8DYW - chains S and U of the 21 polymer chains in the assembly; structure by electron microscopy, 3.72 A resolution.

[Chain S (and U)]
Protein: 239 Fab heavy chain
Organism: Homo sapiens
Notes: antibody fragment or engineered binder; chain U of this document is another copy of the same molecule, construct and numbering; everything in this record applies to it too
Amino-acid sequence (450 residues; numbered 1 to 442 plus 8 insertion-coded residues; the number before each row is that of its first residue; a row labelled like 82A-82C holds insertion residues (82A, then the next letters in order)):
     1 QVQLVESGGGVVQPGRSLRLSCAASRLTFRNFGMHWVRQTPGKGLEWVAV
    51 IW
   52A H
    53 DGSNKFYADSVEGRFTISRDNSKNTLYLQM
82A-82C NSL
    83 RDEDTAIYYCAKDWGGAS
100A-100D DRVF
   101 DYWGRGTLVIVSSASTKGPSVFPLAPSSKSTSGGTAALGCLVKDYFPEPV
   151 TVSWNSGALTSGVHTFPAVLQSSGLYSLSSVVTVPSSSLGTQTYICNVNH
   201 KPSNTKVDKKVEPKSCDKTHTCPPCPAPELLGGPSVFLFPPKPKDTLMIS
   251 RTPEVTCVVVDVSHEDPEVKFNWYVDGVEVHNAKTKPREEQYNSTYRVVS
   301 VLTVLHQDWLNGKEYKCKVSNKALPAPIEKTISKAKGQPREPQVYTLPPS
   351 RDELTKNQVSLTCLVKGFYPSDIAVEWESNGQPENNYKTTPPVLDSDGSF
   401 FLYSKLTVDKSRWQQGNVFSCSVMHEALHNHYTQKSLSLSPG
Disordered / not traced: 114-442
Disulfide bonds: Cys22-Cys92

[How chain S and chain U interact]
Residue-residue contacts (17):
  Gln1(S) - Glu64(U)
  Gln1(S) - Gly65(U)
  Gln1(S) - Arg66(U)  hydrogen bond (side chain-backbone)
  Gln1(S) - Ser82B(U)
  Val2(S) - Glu64(U)
  Val2(S) - Gly65(U)
  Arg26(S) - Gly65(U)  hydrogen bond (side chain-backbone)
  Leu27(S) - Glu64(U)
  Thr28(S) - Lys57(U)
  Thr28(S) - Tyr59(U)
  Thr28(S) - Glu64(U)  hydrogen bond (backbone-side chain)
  Arg30(S) - Ser55(U)  hydrogen bond (side chain-backbone)
  Arg30(S) - Asn56(U)
  Asn31(S) - Asn56(U)  hydrogen bond
  Asn31(S) - Lys57(U)  hydrogen bond (side chain-backbone)
  Asn31(S) - Phe58(U)
  Trp96(S) - Asp61(U)  hydrogen bond
Other interface residues (no listed pair), chain S (11 interface residues in all): Phe32, Lys94, Tyr102
Other interface residues (no listed pair), chain U (11 interface residues in all): Asn82A

[Summary]
The chain S/chain U interface involves 11 residues from each chain; the contacts include 7 hydrogen bonds.
Polar pairs include Gln1(S)-Arg66(U), Arg26(S)-Gly65(U) and Thr28(S)-Glu64(U).
Both chains are 239 Fab heavy chain (Homo sapiens). Entry 8DYW (Cryo-EM structure of 239 Fab in complex with
recombinant shortened Plasmodium falciparum circumsporozoite protein (rsCSP)) was determined by electron
microscopy (same publication as 8DYX, 8DYY, 8DZ4 and 8EKF).
